PDB entry 8A8V | electron microscopy, 3.34 A resolution | chains B and G of the 7 polymer chains in the assembly

Chain B:
Protein: ATP-dependent Clp protease ATP-binding subunit ClpC1
Source organism: Mycobacterium tuberculosis
Notes: EC 3.4.-.-
Reference sequence: P9WPC9 (CLPC1_MYCTU); numbering as in UniProt (aligned over 1-848)
Amino-acid sequence (856 residues; numbered 1 to 856; the number before each row is that of its first residue):
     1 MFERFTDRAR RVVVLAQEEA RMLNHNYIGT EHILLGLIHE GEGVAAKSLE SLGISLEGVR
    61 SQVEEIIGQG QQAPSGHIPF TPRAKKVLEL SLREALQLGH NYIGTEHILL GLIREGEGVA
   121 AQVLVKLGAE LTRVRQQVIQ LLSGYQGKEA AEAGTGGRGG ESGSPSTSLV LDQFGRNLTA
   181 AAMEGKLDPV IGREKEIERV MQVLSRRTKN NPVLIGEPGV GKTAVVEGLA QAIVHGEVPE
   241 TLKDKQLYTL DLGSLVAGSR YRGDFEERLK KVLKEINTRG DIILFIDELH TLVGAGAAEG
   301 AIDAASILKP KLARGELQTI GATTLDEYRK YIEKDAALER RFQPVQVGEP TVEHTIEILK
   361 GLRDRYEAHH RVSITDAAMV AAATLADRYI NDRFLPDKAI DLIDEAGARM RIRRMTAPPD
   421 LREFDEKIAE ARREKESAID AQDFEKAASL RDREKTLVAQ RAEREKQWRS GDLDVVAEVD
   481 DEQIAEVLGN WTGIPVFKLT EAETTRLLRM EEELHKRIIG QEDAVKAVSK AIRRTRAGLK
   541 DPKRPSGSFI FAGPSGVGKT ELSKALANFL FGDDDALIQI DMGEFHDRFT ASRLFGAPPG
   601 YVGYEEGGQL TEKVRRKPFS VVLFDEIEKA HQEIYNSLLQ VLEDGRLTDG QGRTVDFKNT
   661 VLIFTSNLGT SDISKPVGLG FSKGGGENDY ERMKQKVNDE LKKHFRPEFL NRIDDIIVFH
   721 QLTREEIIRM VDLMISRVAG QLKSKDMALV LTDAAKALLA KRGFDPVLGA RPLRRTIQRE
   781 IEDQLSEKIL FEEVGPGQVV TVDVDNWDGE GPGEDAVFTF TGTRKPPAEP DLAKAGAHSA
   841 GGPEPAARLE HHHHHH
Disordered / not traced: 1-167, 416-475, 669-689, 809-813, 822-856
Sequence notes: expression tag (849-856)
Ligand contacts:
  - ADP (adenosine-5'-diphosphate), molecule 1: Asp-188, Pro-189, Val-190, Ile-191, Arg-193, Glu-217, Pro-218, Gly-219, Val-220, Gly-221, Lys-222, Thr-223, Ala-224, Ile-358, Leu-362, Pro-396, Asp-397, Ile-400
  - ADP, molecule 2: Arg-314, Arg-340, Arg-341
  - ADP, molecule 3: Arg-517, Ile-518, Ile-519, Pro-554, Ser-555, Gly-556, Val-557, Gly-558, Lys-559, Thr-560, Glu-561, Asn-667, Met-730, Ala-770, Arg-771, Arg-774
UniProt features mapped onto this chain:
  - binding site (ATP): Gly-216 to Thr-223, Gly-553 to Thr-560
Reported in the primary citation:
  - mutagenesis - F444A: increased catalytic activity (ATPase activity)
  - mutagenesis - F444A: unchanged catalytic activity on FITC-casein
  - mutagenesis - F444A: unchanged catalytic activity on GFPssra

Chain G:
Protein: Bound polypeptide
Source organism: Mycobacterium tuberculosis
Amino-acid sequence (23 residues; numbered 1 to 23; the number before each row is that of its first residue; X marks 23 residues of unknown identity (built as UNK)):
     1 XXXXXXXXXX XXXXXXXXXX XXX

Chain B / chain G interface:
Chain B side of the interface, 9 residues: Arg-260, Tyr-261, Arg-262, Ala-297, Ala-298, Glu-299, Gly-600, Tyr-601, Val-602

In short:
Chain B and chain G make no direct contact in this assembly. Ligands of chain B: 3 copies of ADP. Curated
annotation (UniProt) lists 16 ATP-binding residues on chain B. From the paper: F444A of chain B increases
catalytic activity (ATPase activity); F444A of chain B leaves catalytic activity on FITC-casein unchanged.
Chain B is ATP-dependent Clp protease ATP-binding subunit ClpC1 and chain G is Bound polypeptide, both from
Mycobacterium tuberculosis; the structure, Mycobacterium tuberculosis ClpC1 hexamer structure bound to the
natural product antibiotic Cyclomarin, was determined by electron microscopy together with 8A8U and 8A8W from
the same study.
